Entry 7ACV (X-ray diffraction, 2.40 A resolution); this record covers chains A and C.

== Chain A ==
Name: Lmw slp
Organism: Clostridioides difficile
Notes: EC 3.5.1.28; fragment: LMW SLP from C. difficile S-layer
Reference sequence: Q9AEM2 (Q9AEM2_CLODI); residues 0-317 here correspond to UniProt positions 24-341 (UniProt number = residue number + 24)
Sequence (319 residues; numbered -1 to 317; the number before each row is that of its first residue; numbers below 1 keep their minus sign (Met-1 is residue -1)):
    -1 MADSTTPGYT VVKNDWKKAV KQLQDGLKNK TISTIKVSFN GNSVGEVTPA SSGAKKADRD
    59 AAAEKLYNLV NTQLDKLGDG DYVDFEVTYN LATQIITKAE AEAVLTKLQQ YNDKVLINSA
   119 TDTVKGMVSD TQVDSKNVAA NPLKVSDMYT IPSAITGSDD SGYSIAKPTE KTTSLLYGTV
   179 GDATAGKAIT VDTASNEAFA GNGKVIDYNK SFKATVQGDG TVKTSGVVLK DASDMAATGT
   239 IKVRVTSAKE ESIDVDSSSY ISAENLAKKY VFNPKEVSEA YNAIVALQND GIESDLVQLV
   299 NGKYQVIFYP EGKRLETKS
Unresolved in the structure: -1 to 6, 314-317
Differences from the reference sequence: initiating methionine (-1)

== Chain C ==
Name: HID - interacting domain of SLP HMW
Organism: Clostridioides difficile
Notes: EC 3.5.1.28; fragment: HID - Interacting domain of HMW SLP (SLPH) from C. difficile S-layer
Reference sequence: Q9AEM2 (Q9AEM2_CLODI); residues 1-41 here correspond to UniProt positions 342-382 (UniProt number = residue number + 341)
Sequence (50 residues; each row starts with the number of its first residue; numbering starts at 0):
     0 MADIIADADS PAKITIKANK LKDLKDYVDD LKTYNNTYSN VVLEHHHHHH
Unresolved in the structure: 0-10, 38-49
Differences from the reference sequence: initiating methionine (0); expression tag (42-49)

== How chain A and chain C interact ==
Pairs across the interface (68; chain A residue first):
  Glu248(A) - Ile13(C)
  Glu249(A) - Ile13(C)
  Glu249(A) - Thr14(C)  hydrogen bond (backbone-backbone)
  Ser250(A) - Thr14(C)
  Ser250(A) - Lys16(C)  hydrogen bond
  Ile251(A) - Ile13(C)  hydrophobic
  Ile251(A) - Thr14(C)  hydrogen bond (backbone-backbone)
  Ile251(A) - Ile15(C)
  Ile251(A) - Lys16(C)  hydrogen bond (backbone-backbone)
  Ile251(A) - Tyr26(C)
  Asp252(A) - Lys16(C)
  Val253(A) - Ile15(C)  hydrophobic
  Val253(A) - Lys16(C)  hydrogen bond (backbone-backbone)
  Val253(A) - Tyr26(C)  hydrophobic
  Asp254(A) - Ala17(C)
  Asp254(A) - Asn18(C)  hydrogen bond (side chain-backbone)
  Asp254(A) - Asp22(C)
  Tyr258(A) - Tyr26(C)  hydrophobic
  Ile259(A) - Tyr26(C)  hydrogen bond (backbone-side chain)
  Ser260(A) - Tyr26(C)  hydrogen bond (backbone-side chain)
  Ala261(A) - Tyr26(C)  hydrogen bond (backbone-side chain)
  Ala261(A) - Asp29(C)
  Ala261(A) - Leu30(C)
  Glu262(A) - Tyr33(C)  hydrogen bond
  Leu264(A) - Ile13(C)  hydrophobic
  Leu264(A) - Tyr26(C)
  Leu264(A) - Leu30(C)  hydrophobic
  Ala265(A) - Tyr33(C)  hydrophobic
  Ala265(A) - Tyr37(C)
  Lys266(A) - Tyr37(C)
  Val269(A) - Asn34(C)
  Phe270(A) - Leu30(C)  hydrophobic
  Phe270(A) - Asn34(C)  hydrogen bond (backbone-side chain)
  Val275(A) - Lys31(C)
  Tyr279(A) - Lys24(C)  hydrogen bond
  Tyr279(A) - Asp28(C)
  Tyr279(A) - Lys31(C)
  Ile282(A) - Leu20(C)
  Ile282(A) - Lys24(C)
  Ile282(A) - Val27(C)  hydrophobic
  Leu285(A) - Leu20(C)  hydrophobic
  Gln286(A) - Leu20(C)
  Gln286(A) - Lys21(C)
  Gly300(A) - Asn18(C)
  Lys301(A) - Lys16(C)
  Lys301(A) - Ala17(C)
  Lys301(A) - Asn18(C)  hydrogen bond
  Tyr302(A) - Lys16(C)
  Tyr302(A) - Ala17(C)  hydrogen bond (backbone-backbone)
  Tyr302(A) - Asn18(C)
  Tyr302(A) - Leu20(C)  hydrophobic
  Tyr302(A) - Leu23(C)
  Gln303(A) - Thr14(C)
  Gln303(A) - Ile15(C)
  Gln303(A) - Lys16(C)
  Val304(A) - Ile13(C)
  Val304(A) - Thr14(C)
  Val304(A) - Ile15(C)  hydrogen bond (backbone-backbone)
  Ile305(A) - Lys12(C)
  Ile305(A) - Ile13(C)
  Phe306(A) - Lys12(C)
  Phe306(A) - Ile13(C)  hydrogen bond (backbone-backbone)
  Phe306(A) - Ile15(C)  hydrophobic
  Tyr307(A) - Lys12(C)
  Pro308(A) - Ala11(C)
  Pro308(A) - Ile13(C)  hydrophobic
  Arg312(A) - Asn34(C)  hydrogen bond
  Arg312(A) - Tyr37(C)
Other interface residues (no listed pair), chain A (36 interface residues in all): Tyr268, Pro272, Val283, Val295
Other interface residues (no listed pair), chain C (23 interface residues in all): Lys19

== Summary ==
36 residues of chain A and 23 residues of chain C are in contact; the contacts include 17 hydrogen bonds.
Polar contacts include Ser250(A)-Lys16(C), Asp254(A)-Asn18(C) and Ile259(A)-Tyr26(C).
Chain A is Lmw slp and chain C is HID - interacting domain of SLP HMW, both from Clostridioides difficile; the
structure, SLPL/HID (LMW SLP complex with HMW SLP interacting domain - HID) from C. difficile (R7404 strain),
was determined by X-ray diffraction (same publication as 7ACW, 7ACY and 7ACZ).
